PDB entry 1OBT | X-ray diffraction, 2.80 A resolution | chain A

[Chain A]
Protein: Ricin A chain
Source organism: Ricinus communis
Notes: EC 3.2.2.22
Reference sequence: P02879 (RICI_RICCO); residues 1-267 here correspond to UniProt positions 36-302 (UniProt number = residue number + 35)
Sequence (267 residues; numbered 1 to 267; the number before each row is that of its first residue):
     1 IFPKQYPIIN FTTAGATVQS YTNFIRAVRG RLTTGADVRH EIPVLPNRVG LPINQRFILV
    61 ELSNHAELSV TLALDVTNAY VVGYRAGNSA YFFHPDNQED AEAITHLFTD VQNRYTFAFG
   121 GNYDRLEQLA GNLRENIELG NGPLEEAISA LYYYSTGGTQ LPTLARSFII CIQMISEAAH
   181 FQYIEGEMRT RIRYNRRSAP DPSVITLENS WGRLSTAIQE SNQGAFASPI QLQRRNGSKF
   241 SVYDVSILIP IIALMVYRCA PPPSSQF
Not modelled in the structure: 1-5, 264-267
Sequence notes: engineered mutation His180 (Arg215 in P02879)
Small-molecule neighbours: adenosine monophosphate (AMP): Tyr80, Val81, Phe93, Gly121, Asn122, Tyr123, Ile172, Glu208, Asn209

[Summary]
Bound to chain A: adenosine monophosphate.
Chain A is Ricin A chain (Ricinus communis); the structure, Structure of ricin A chain mutant, complex with
amp, was determined by X-ray diffraction, deposited together with 1OBS.
